Entry 2IY3 (electron microscopy, 16.00 A resolution (very low resolution: no residue pairs are listed; an interface is given only as per-side residue counts)); this record covers chains A and B of the 3 polymer chains in the assembly.

Chain A:
Name: Signal recognition particle protein, Signal recognition particle 54 kDa protein
From: Thermus aquaticus
Reference sequence: chimeric construct of O07347, A0A0E3MG81: residues 1-296 from O07347 (SRP54_THEAQ) positions 1-296 (same numbers); residues 297-432 from A0A0E3MG81 positions 297-432 (same numbers)
Chain sequence (432 residues; numbered 1 to 432; the number before each row is that of its first residue):
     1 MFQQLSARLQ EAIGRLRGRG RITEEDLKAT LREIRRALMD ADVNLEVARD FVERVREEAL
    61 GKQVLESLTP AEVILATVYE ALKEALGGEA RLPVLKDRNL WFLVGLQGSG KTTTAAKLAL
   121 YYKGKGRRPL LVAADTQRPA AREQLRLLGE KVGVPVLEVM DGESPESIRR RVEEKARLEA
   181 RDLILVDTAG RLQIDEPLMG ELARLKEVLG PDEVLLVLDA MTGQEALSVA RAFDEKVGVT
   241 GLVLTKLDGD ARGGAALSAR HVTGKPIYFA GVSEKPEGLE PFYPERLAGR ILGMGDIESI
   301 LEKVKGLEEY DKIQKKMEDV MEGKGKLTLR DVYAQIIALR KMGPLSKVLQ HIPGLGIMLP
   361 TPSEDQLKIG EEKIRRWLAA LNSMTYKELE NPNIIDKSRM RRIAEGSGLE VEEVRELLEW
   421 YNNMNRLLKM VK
Swiss-Prot annotation at these positions:
  - binding site (GTP): Gly-105 to Thr-112, Asp-187 to Arg-191, Thr-245 to Asp-248

Chain B:
Molecule: 4.5s RNA
Sequence (110 nucleotides; row label = number of the first residue in the row):
     1 GGGGGCUCUG UUGGUUCUCC CGCAACGCUA CUCUGUUUAC CAGGUCAGGU CCGAAAGGAA
    61 GCAGCCAAGG CAGAUGACGC GUGUGCCGGG AUGUAGCUGG CAGGGCCCCC
Construct notes: conflict A54 (G475800 in 1126835767)

How chain A and chain B interact:
At this resolution (16 A) residue pairs are not listed: 2 residues of chain A and 2 of chain B lie at the interface.

Overview:
Chain A and chain B each contribute 2 residues to their interface. UniProt lists 17 GTP-binding residues on
chain A.
Chain A is Signal recognition particle protein, Signal recognition particle 54 kDa protein (Thermus aquaticus)
and chain B is 4.5s RNA; the structure, Structure of the E. Coli Signal Regognition Particle, was determined
by electron microscopy.
